1C5N - chains L and H of the 3 polymer chains in the assembly; structure by X-ray diffraction, 1.50 A resolution.

[Chain L]
Molecule: Thrombin light chain
From: Homo sapiens
Notes: EC 3.4.21.5
UniProtKB: P00734 (THRB_HUMAN); residues 1-14 here correspond to UniProt positions 336-349 (UniProt number = residue number + 335)
Chain sequence (36 residues; each row starts with the number of its first residue; a row labelled like 14A-14M holds insertion residues (14A, then the next letters in order)):
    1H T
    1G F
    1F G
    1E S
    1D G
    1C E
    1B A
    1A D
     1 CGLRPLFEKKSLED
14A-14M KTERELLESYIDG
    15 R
Swiss-Prot annotation at these positions:
  - site: Arg15 (Cleavage)

[Chain H]
Molecule: Thrombin heavy chain
From: Homo sapiens
Notes: EC 3.4.21.5
UniProtKB: P00734 (THRB_HUMAN); the construct lacks a stretch of the UniProt sequence and is renumbered around it, so the offset changes along the chain: 16-36 = UniProt 364-384; 37-60 = UniProt 386-409; 61-77 = UniProt 419-435; 78-97 = UniProt 437-456; 7 more segments
Chain sequence (259 residues; row label = number of the first residue in the row; note: 3 numbers in that range are skipped by the numbering (no residue carries them; nothing is unmodelled there); a row labelled like 60A-60I holds insertion residues (60A, then the next letters in order)):
    16 IVEGSDAEIGMSPWQVMLFRK
   36A S
    37 PQELLCGASLISDRWVLTAAHCLL
60A-60I YPPWDKNFT
    61 ENDLLVRIGKHSRTRYE
   77A R
    78 NIEKISMLEKIYIHPRYNWR
   97A E
    98 NLDRDIALMKLKKPVAFSDYIHPVCLPDRETA
129A-129C ASL
   130 LQAGYKGRVTGWGNLKET
147A-147G WTANVGK
   150 GQPSVLQVVNLPIVERPVCKDSTRIRITDNMFCAG
  184A Y
   185 KP
186A-186D DEGK
   187 RGDACEGDSGGPFVMKSP
204A-204B FN
   205 NRWYQMGIVSWGE
   219 GCD
  221A R
   222 DGKYGFYTHVFRLKKWIQKVIDQFGE
Unresolved in the structure: 147A-147G
Disulfides: Cys42-Cys58, Cys168-Cys182, Cys191-Cys220
Bound ions: Ca2+: Lys169, Thr172, Phe204A; Na+: Arg221A, Lys224
Ligand contacts: ESI (4-iodobenzo[b]thiophene-2-carboxamidine): Asp189, Ala190, Cys191, Glu192, Ser195, Val213, Ser214, Trp215, Gly216, Glu217, Gly219, Cys220, Gly226
Swiss-Prot annotation at these positions:
  - region: Ala183 to Val200 (High affinity receptor-binding region which is also known as the TP508 peptide)
  - active site (Charge relay system): His57, Asp102, Ser195
  - glycosylation: Asn60G (N-linked (GlcNAc...) (complex) asparagine)
Reported in the primary citation:
  - binding site for ESI: Asp189
  - specificity-determining residues: Ala190

[Chain L / chain H interface]
Inter-chain disulfides: Cys1(L)-Cys122(H)
Residue-residue contacts (74; chain L residue first):
  Cys1(L) - Pro120(H)
  Cys1(L) - Val121(H)
  Cys1(L) - Cys122(H)  disulfide
  Cys1(L) - Arg206(H)  hydrogen bond (backbone-side chain)
  Asp1A(L) - His119(H)  salt bridge
  Asp1A(L) - Arg206(H)
  Ala1B(L) - Arg206(H)  hydrogen bond (backbone-side chain)
  Glu1C(L) - Phe114(H)
  Glu1C(L) - Pro120(H)
  Gly1D(L) - Cys122(H)
  Gly1D(L) - Leu123(H)  hydrogen bond (backbone-backbone)
  Ser1E(L) - Cys122(H)
  Ser1E(L) - Leu123(H)  hydrogen bond (backbone-backbone)
  Ser1E(L) - Asp125(H)  hydrogen bond
  Ser1E(L) - Tyr208(H)  hydrogen bond
  Ser1E(L) - Lys235(H)
  Gly1F(L) - Lys235(H)
  Phe1G(L) - Leu123(H)
  Phe1G(L) - Lys235(H)
  Thr1H(L) - Ile47(H)  hydrogen bond (backbone-backbone)
  Thr1H(L) - Ser48(H)
  Thr1H(L) - Leu123(H)
  Thr1H(L) - Ile242(H)
  Thr1H(L) - Glu247(H)
  Gly2(L) - Pro120(H)  hydrogen bond (backbone-backbone)
  Gly2(L) - Cys122(H)  hydrogen bond (backbone-side chain)
  Gly2(L) - Arg206(H)
  Gly2(L) - Trp207(H)  hydrogen bond (backbone-backbone)
  Leu3(L) - His119(H)  hydrogen bond (backbone-side chain)
  Leu3(L) - Asn205(H)
  Leu3(L) - Arg206(H)
  Arg4(L) - Gly25(H)
  Arg4(L) - Met26(H)  hydrogen bond (side chain-backbone)
  Arg4(L) - Pro28(H)
  Arg4(L) - Trp29(H)
  Arg4(L) - Arg137(H)
  Arg4(L) - Trp207(H)
  Pro5(L) - Ser115(H)
  Pro5(L) - Asp116(H)
  Pro5(L) - His119(H)
  Leu6(L) - Asp116(H)
  Phe7(L) - Ile24(H)
  Phe7(L) - Gly25(H)
  Phe7(L) - Met26(H)
  Glu8(L) - Lys202(H)  salt bridge
  Glu8(L) - Asn205(H)
  Glu8(L) - Trp207(H)  hydrogen bond
  Lys9(L) - His119(H)
  Asp14(L) - Glu23(H)
  Asp14(L) - Met26(H)
  Asp14(L) - Arg137(H)  salt bridge
  Lys14A(L) - Glu23(H)  hydrogen bond (backbone-side chain)
  Thr14B(L) - Met26(H)
  Thr14B(L) - Arg137(H)  hydrogen bond
  Thr14B(L) - Asn159(H)  hydrogen bond
  Glu14C(L) - Arg137(H)
  Glu14C(L) - Lys202(H)  salt bridge
  Glu14E(L) - Lys135(H)  salt bridge
  Glu14E(L) - Asn159(H)  hydrogen bond
  Glu14E(L) - Tyr184A(H)  hydrogen bond
  Leu14F(L) - Lys135(H)
  Leu14F(L) - Asn159(H)
  Leu14F(L) - Trp207(H)  hydrophobic
  Leu14G(L) - Lys202(H)
  Leu14G(L) - Pro204(H)  hydrophobic
  Ser14I(L) - Gly133(H)
  Ser14I(L) - Tyr134(H)
  Ser14I(L) - Lys135(H)  hydrogen bond (side chain-backbone)
  Tyr14J(L) - Tyr134(H)  hydrophobic
  Tyr14J(L) - Lys135(H)  hydrogen bond (side chain-backbone)
  Tyr14J(L) - Met201(H)
  Tyr14J(L) - Lys202(H)
  Tyr14J(L) - Pro204(H)
  Ile14K(L) - Tyr134(H)
Other interface residues (no listed pair), chain H (39 interface residues in all): Trp51, Tyr117, Pro124, Thr128, Leu129C, Lys186D

[In short]
27 residues of chain L and 39 residues of chain H are in contact; the contacts include 1 disulfide bond, 20
hydrogen bonds and 5 salt bridges. Polar pairs include Asp1A(L)-His119(H), Glu8(L)-Lys202(H) and
Glu14E(L)-Lys135(H). Ligands of chain H: compound ESI. The paper reports a binding site for ESI at Asp189(H);
the specificity determinant Ala190(H).
Chain L is Thrombin light chain and chain H is Thrombin heavy chain, both from Homo sapiens; the structure,
Structural basis for selectivity of a small molecule, S1-binding, sub-micromolar inhibitor of urokinase type
plasminogen activator, was determined by X-ray diffraction, deposited together with 1C5L, 1C5O, 1C5W, 1C5X,
1C5Y and 1C5Z.
